Entry 7ZRG (electron microscopy, 3.50 A resolution); this record covers chains D and B of the 4 polymer chains in the assembly.

== Chain D ==
Name: Potassium-transporting ATPase KdpF subunit
Organism: Escherichia coli
UniProt: P36937 (KDPF_ECOLI); residues 1-27 here = UniProt positions 1-27
Chain sequence (27 residues; row label = number of the first residue in the row):
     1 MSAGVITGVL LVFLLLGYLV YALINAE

== Chain B ==
Name: Potassium-transporting ATPase ATP-binding subunit
Organism: Escherichia coli
Notes: EC 7.2.2.6
UniProt: P03960 (KDPB_ECOLI); residue numbers follow UniProt; this construct covers 1-682
Chain sequence (682 residues; row label = number of the first residue in the row):
     1 MSRKQLALFE PTLVVQALKE AVKKLNPQAQ WRNPVMFIVW IGSLLTTCIS IAMASGAMPG
    61 NALFSAAISG WLWITVLFAN FAEALAEGRS KAQANSLKGV KKTAFARKLR EPKYGAAADK
   121 VPADQLRKGD IVLVEAGDII PCDGEVIEGG ASVDESAITG ESAPVIRESG GDFASVTGGT
   181 RILSDWLVIE CSVNPGETFL DRMIAMVEGA QRRKTPNEIA LTILLIALTI VFLLATATLW
   241 PFSAWGGNAV SVTVLVALLV CLIPTTIGGL LSAIGVAGMS RMLGANVIAT SGRAVEAAGD
   301 VDVLLLDKTG TITLGNRQAS EFIPAQGVDE KTLADAAQLA SLADETPEGR SIVILAKQRF
   361 NLRERDVQSL HATFVPFTAQ SRMSGINIDN RMIRKGSVDA IRRHVEANGG HFPTDVDQKV
   421 DQVARQGATP LVVVEGSRVL GVIALKDIVK GGIKERFAQL RKMGIKTVMI TGDNRLTAAA
   481 IAAEAGVDDF LAEATPEAKL ALIRQYQAEG RLVAMTGDGT NDAPALAQAD VAVAMNSGTQ
   541 AAKEAGNMVD LDSNPTKLIE VVHIGKQMLM TRGSLTTFSI ANDVAKYFAI IPAAFAATYP
   601 QLNALNIMCL HSPDSAILSA VIFNALIIVF LIPLALKGVS YKPLTASAML RRNLWIYGLG
   661 GLLVPFIGIK VIDLLLTVCG LV
Unresolved in the structure: 1-8
Modified residues: Ser-162 (phosphoserine; SEP)
Curated features (UniProtKB/Swiss-Prot):
  - active site: Asp-307 (4-aspartylphosphate intermediate)
  - binding site (ATP): Asp-344, Glu-348, Phe-377 to Ser-384, Lys-395
  - binding site (Mg(2+)): Asp-518, Asp-522
  - modified residue: Ser-162 (Phosphoserine)
  - mutagenesis: Asp-300 (D300E/N: Does not affect formation of the phosphorylated intermediate), Asp-307 (D307E/N/Q: Unable to form a phosphorylated intermediate and lacks ATPase activity), Phe-377 (F377A: Loss of ATPase activity; F377Y: Slight decrease in ATPase activity), Ser-384 (S384A/T: Decrease in ATPase activity), Lys-395 (K395A: Strong decrease in ATPase activity), Asp-399 (D399A: Decrease in ATPase activity)
Ligand contacts: ATP (adenosine-5'-triphosphate): Asp-307, Thr-309, Arg-317, Asp-344, Thr-346, Phe-377, Ala-379, Arg-382, Ser-384, Lys-395, Gly-396, Ser-397, Thr-429, Leu-431, Ile-470, Thr-471, Gly-472, Asp-473, Ala-494
What the authors report for this chain:
  - post-translational modification sites: Ser-162

== Interface between chain D and chain B ==
Residue-residue contacts - 23 pairs, chain D then chain B:
  Val-12(D) with Ala-237(B), hydrophobic
  Leu-15(D) with Ile-38(B), hydrophobic; Leu-233(B), hydrophobic
  Leu-16(D) with Ile-230(B), hydrophobic; Leu-233(B), hydrophobic; Leu-234(B), hydrophobic
  Tyr-18(D) with Trp-31(B), hydrogen bond (side chain-backbone); Asn-33(B); Pro-34(B); Phe-37(B)
  Leu-19(D) with Pro-34(B), hydrophobic; Ile-38(B), hydrophobic; Ile-226(B); Thr-229(B); Ile-230(B), hydrophobic; Leu-233(B), hydrophobic
  Val-20(D) with Ile-230(B), hydrophobic
  Ala-22(D) with Ile-226(B)
  Leu-23(D) with Ile-223(B); Ile-226(B), hydrophobic
  Ala-26(D) with Ile-219(B); Ile-223(B), hydrophobic
  Glu-27(D) with Ile-219(B)
Interface residues without a listed pair, chain D (12 interface residues in all): Val-5, Leu-11
Interface residues without a listed pair, chain B (18 interface residues in all): Ile-41, Leu-45, Lys-214, Ala-227, Trp-240

== Overview ==
The interface between chain D and chain B involves 12 residues on one side and 18 on the other; the contacts
include 1 hydrogen bond. The hydrogen-bonded pair is Tyr-18(D)/Trp-31(B). Bound to chain B: ATP. From the
paper: a modification site at Ser-162(B).
Chain D is Potassium-transporting ATPase KdpF subunit and chain B is Potassium-transporting ATPase ATP-binding
subunit, both from Escherichia coli; the structure, Cryo-EM map of the WT KdpFABC complex in the E1_ATPearly
conformation, under turnover conditions, was determined by electron microscopy together with 7ZRD, 7ZRE, 7ZRH,
7ZRI, 7ZRJ, 7ZRK, 7ZRL and 7ZRM from the same study.
